Entry 2VWX (X-ray diffraction, 1.65 A resolution); this record covers chain A.

[Chain A]
Protein: Ephrin type-B receptor 4
From: Homo sapiens
Notes: EC 2.7.10.1; fragment: kinase domain, residues 598-899
UniProtKB: P54760 (EPHB4_HUMAN); residue numbers follow UniProt; this construct covers 598-899
Sequence (302 residues; numbered 598 to 899; the number before each row is that of its first residue):
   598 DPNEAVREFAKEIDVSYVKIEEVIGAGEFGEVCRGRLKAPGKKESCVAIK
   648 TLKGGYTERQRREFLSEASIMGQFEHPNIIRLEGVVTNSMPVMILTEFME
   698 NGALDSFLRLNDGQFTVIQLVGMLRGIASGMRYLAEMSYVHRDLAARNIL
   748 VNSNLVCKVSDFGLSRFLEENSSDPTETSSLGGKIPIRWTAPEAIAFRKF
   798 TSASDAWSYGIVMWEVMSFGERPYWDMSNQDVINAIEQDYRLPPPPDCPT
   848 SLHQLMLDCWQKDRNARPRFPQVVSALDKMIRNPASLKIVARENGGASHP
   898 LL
Disordered / not traced: 598-607, 772-778, 889-899
Construct notes: engineered mutation Glu774 (Tyr in P54760)
Metal / ion sites: Mg2+: Asp740, Asp758
Residues lining bound ligands: 7X4 (3-({4-[(5-chloro-1,3-benzodioxol-4-yl)amino]pyrimidin-2-yl}amino)benzenesulfonamide): Ile621, Gly622, Ala623, Val629, Ala645, Ile646, Lys647, Glu664, Met668, Ile677, Ile691, Thr693, Glu694, Phe695, Met696, Glu697, Asn698, Gly699, Leu747, Ser757

[Overview]
Chain A binds compound 7X4. Asp740 and Asp758 form the Mg2+ site.
Chain A is Ephrin type-B receptor 4 (Homo sapiens); the structure, ephB4 kinase domain inhibitor complex, was
determined by X-ray diffraction, deposited together with 2VWY, 2VWZ and 2VX1.
